7X2W - chains A and B of the 6 polymer chains in the assembly; structure by electron microscopy, 3.24 A resolution.

== Chain A ==
Name: Virion protein 1
From: Coxsackievirus B1
UniProtKB: W8GTF7 (W8GTF7_9ENTO); residues 1-278 here = UniProt positions 1-278
Sequence (278 residues; numbered 1 to 278; the number before each row is that of its first residue):
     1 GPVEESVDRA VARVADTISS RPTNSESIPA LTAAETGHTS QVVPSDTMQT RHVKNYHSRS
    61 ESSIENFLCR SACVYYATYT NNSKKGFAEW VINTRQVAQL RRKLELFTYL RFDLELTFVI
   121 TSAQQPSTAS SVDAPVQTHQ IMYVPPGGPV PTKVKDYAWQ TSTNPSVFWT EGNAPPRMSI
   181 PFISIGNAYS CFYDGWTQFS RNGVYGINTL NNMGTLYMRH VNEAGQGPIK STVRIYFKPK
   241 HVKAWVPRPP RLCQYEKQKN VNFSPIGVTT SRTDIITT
Unresolved in the structure: 1-11
Construct notes: conflict Lys84 (Glu in W8GTF7)

== Chain B ==
Name: VP2
From: Coxsackievirus B1
UniProtKB: A0A2S0RQC2 (A0A2S0RQC2_9ENTO); residues 1-263 here correspond to UniProt positions 70-332 (UniProt number = residue number + 69)
Sequence (263 residues; numbered 1 to 263; the number before each row is that of its first residue):
     1 SPSAEECGYS DRVRSITLGN STITTQECAN VVVGYGVWPE YLKDNEATAE DQPTQPDVAT
    61 CRFYTLESVQ WMKNSAGWWW KLPDALSQMG LFGQNMQYHY LGRTGYTIHV QCNASKFHQG
   121 CLLVVCVPEA EMGCSNLNNT PEFSELSGGD SARMFTDTQV GESNAKKVQT AVWNAGMGVG
   181 VGNLTIFPHQ WINLRTNNSA TLVMPYINSV PMDNMFRHNN LTLMIIPFVP LNYSEGSSPY
   241 VPITVTIAPM CAEYNGLRLA SNQ
Unresolved in the structure: 1-9, 262-263

== Chain A / chain B interface ==
Residue-residue contacts - 81 pairs, chain A then chain B:
  Ala34(A) - Trp191(B)
  Glu35(A) - Gln190(B)
  Glu35(A) - Trp191(B)  hydrogen bond (backbone-backbone)
  Glu35(A) - Asn193(B)
  Glu35(A) - Thr196(B)  hydrogen bond
  Thr36(A) - Ala29(B)
  Thr36(A) - Val32(B)
  Thr36(A) - Gln190(B)
  Gly37(A) - His189(B)
  Tyr109(A) - Glu129(B)  hydrogen bond
  Tyr109(A) - Ile207(B)
  Tyr109(A) - Asn208(B)
  Tyr109(A) - Ser209(B)
  Asn187(A) - Ser209(B)  hydrogen bond (backbone-backbone)
  Asn187(A) - Pro211(B)
  Phe192(A) - Glu129(B)
  Phe192(A) - Glu131(B)
  Tyr193(A) - Glu129(B)
  Tyr193(A) - Glu131(B)  hydrogen bond (backbone-side chain)
  Tyr193(A) - Arg217(B)  hydrogen bond
  Tyr193(A) - His218(B)
  Asp194(A) - Lys81(B)  salt bridge
  Asp194(A) - Glu129(B)  hydrogen bond (backbone-side chain)
  Asp194(A) - Ala130(B)
  Asp194(A) - His218(B)
  Asp194(A) - Asn219(B)  hydrogen bond (backbone-backbone)
  Gly195(A) - Arg217(B)
  Trp196(A) - Phe143(B)  hydrophobic
  Trp196(A) - Leu146(B)  hydrophobic
  Trp196(A) - Arg217(B)  hydrogen bond (backbone-backbone)
  Thr197(A) - Arg217(B)
  Gln198(A) - Arg217(B)
  Phe199(A) - Asn214(B)
  Phe199(A) - Arg217(B)
  Arg201(A) - Phe143(B)
  Arg201(A) - Phe216(B)  hydrogen bond (side chain-backbone)
  Tyr205(A) - Glu131(B)
  Tyr205(A) - Met132(B)  hydrogen bond (side chain-backbone)
  Tyr205(A) - Thr140(B)
  Tyr205(A) - Leu146(B)
  Gly206(A) - Glu131(B)
  Ile207(A) - Glu131(B)
  Val246(A) - Tyr35(B)
  Val246(A) - Pro128(B)  hydrophobic
  Val246(A) - Ile207(B)  hydrophobic
  Pro247(A) - Ile186(B)  hydrophobic
  Pro247(A) - Phe187(B)
  Arg248(A) - Pro128(B)  hydrogen bond (side chain-backbone)
  Arg248(A) - Glu129(B)  hydrogen bond (side chain-backbone)
  Arg248(A) - Ile186(B)
  Pro249(A) - Val179(B)
  Pro249(A) - Asn183(B)
  Pro249(A) - Ile186(B)
  Pro249(A) - Phe187(B)
  Pro250(A) - Val179(B)
  Arg251(A) - Gly178(B)
  Leu252(A) - Asn174(B)
  Leu252(A) - Gly178(B)  hydrogen bond (backbone-backbone)
  Leu252(A) - Gly180(B)
  Cys253(A) - Asn174(B)  hydrogen bond
  Cys253(A) - Gly178(B)
  Glu256(A) - Leu137(B)
  Lys257(A) - Leu137(B)
  Lys257(A) - Asn138(B)  hydrogen bond
  Asn260(A) - Asn139(B)
  Asn260(A) - Thr140(B)
  Val261(A) - Glu131(B)
  Asn262(A) - Gly133(B)
  Asn262(A) - Cys134(B)  hydrogen bond (side chain-backbone)
  Asn262(A) - Asn136(B)
  Asn262(A) - Leu137(B)  hydrogen bond (side chain-backbone)
  Asn262(A) - Asn139(B)  hydrogen bond (side chain-backbone)
  Phe263(A) - Leu137(B)
  Phe263(A) - Asn174(B)
  Phe263(A) - Gly176(B)
  Phe263(A) - Gly178(B)
  Pro265(A) - Gln159(B)
  Pro265(A) - Gln169(B)
  Pro265(A) - Asn174(B)
  Ile266(A) - Trp173(B)  hydrogen bond (backbone-side chain)
  Ile266(A) - Asn174(B)  hydrogen bond (backbone-side chain)
Also at the interface, not in a pair above, chain A (39 interface residues in all): Thr108, Gly186, Ala188, Gly203, Val268
Also at the interface, not in a pair above, chain B (51 interface residues in all): Asn30, Tyr100, Pro141, Ala171, Met177, Asn197, Val210, Thr222

== Overview ==
39 residues of chain A and 51 residues of chain B are in contact; the contacts include 21 hydrogen bonds and 1
salt bridge. Polar contacts include Asp194(A)-Lys81(B), Glu35(A)-Thr196(B) and Tyr109(A)-Glu129(B).
Chain A is Virion protein 1 and chain B is VP2, both from Coxsackievirus B1; the structure, Cryo-EM structure
of Coxsackievirus B1 pre-A particle in complex with nAb 8A10 (CVB1-pre-A:8A10), was determined by electron
microscopy (same publication as 7X2G, 7X2I, 7X2O, 7X2T, 7X35, 7X37 and 7 further entries).
